8FDK - chains A and D of the 4 polymer chains in the assembly; structure by X-ray diffraction, 1.89 A resolution.

Chain A:
Name: Hemoglobin subunit alpha
Organism: Homo sapiens
Notes: fragment: Shr_HID2
Reference sequence: P69905 (HBA_HUMAN); residues 1-141 here correspond to UniProt positions 2-142 (UniProt number = residue number + 1)
Sequence (141 residues; row label = number of the first residue in the row):
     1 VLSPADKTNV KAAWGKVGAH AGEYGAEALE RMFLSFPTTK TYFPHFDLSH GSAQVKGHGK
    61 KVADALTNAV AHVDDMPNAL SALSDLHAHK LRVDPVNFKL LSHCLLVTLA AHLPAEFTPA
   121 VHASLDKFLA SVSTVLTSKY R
Ion coordination: heme Fe near H87 (its only coordinating residue here)
Small-molecule neighbours: heme (HEM): M32, T39, Y42, F43, H45, F46, H58, K61, V62, A65, L66, L83, L86, H87, L91, V93, N97, F98, L101, L105, V132, L136
Curated features (UniProtKB/Swiss-Prot):
  - binding site (O2): H58
  - binding site (heme b): H87
  - site: T8, N9 (Microbial infection: Cleavage), K11 (Not glycated), A13, W14 (Microbial infection: Cleavage), Y24, G25 (Microbial infection: Cleavage), L29, E30 (Microbial infection: Cleavage), H45, F46 (Microbial infection: Cleavage), D47, L48 (Microbial infection: Cleavage), S52, A53 (Microbial infection: Cleavage), V55, K56 (Microbial infection: Cleavage), K56 (Not glycated), G59, K60 (Microbial infection: Cleavage), K60 (Not glycated), K90 (Not glycated), L91, R92 (Microbial infection: Cleavage), K99 (Not glycated), L106, V107 (Microbial infection: Cleavage), T108, L109 (Microbial infection: Cleavage), V121, H122 (Microbial infection: Cleavage), S133, T134 (Microbial infection: Cleavage)
  - modified residue: S3 (Phosphoserine), K7 (N6-succinyllysine), T8 (Phosphothreonine), K11 (N6-succinyllysine), K16 (N6-acetyllysine), Y24 (Phosphotyrosine), S35 (Phosphoserine), K40 (N6-succinyllysine), S49 (Phosphoserine), S102 (Phosphoserine), T108 (Phosphothreonine), S124 (Phosphoserine), S131 (Phosphoserine), T134 (Phosphothreonine), T137 (Phosphothreonine), S138 (Phosphoserine)
  - glycosylation (N-linked (Glc) (glycation) lysine): K7, K16, K40, K61
From the paper describing this entry:
  - binding site for heme: H45, K61

Chain D:
Name: Hemoglobin subunit beta
Organism: Homo sapiens
Reference sequence: P68871 (HBB_HUMAN); residues 1-146 here correspond to UniProt positions 2-147 (UniProt number = residue number + 1)
Sequence (146 residues; each row starts with the number of its first residue):
     1 VHLTPEEKSA VTALWGKVNV DEVGGEALGR LLVVYPWTQR FFESFGDLST PDAVMGNPKV
    61 KAHGKKVLGA FSDGLAHLDN LKGTFATLSE LHCDKLHVDP ENFRLLGNVL VCVLAHHFGK
   121 EFTPPVQAAY QKVVAGVANA LAHKYH
Not modelled in the structure: 144-146
Modified / non-standard residues: C93 (3-sulfinoalanine; CSD)
Ion coordination: heme Fe: H63, H92
Small-molecule neighbours:
  - heme (HEM): F41, F42, S44, F45, K59, H63, K66, V67, A70, L88, L91, H92, K95, L96, F103, L106
  - nitrosobenzene (NBE), molecule 1: L31, F41, F42, K95, L96, V98, N102, F103, L106
  - nitrosobenzene (NBE), molecule 2: V67, F71, F103, L106, G107, L110, V134, V137, A138, L141
Curated features (UniProtKB/Swiss-Prot):
  - binding site ((2R)-2,3-bisphosphoglycerate): V1, H2, K82, H143
  - binding site (heme b): H63, H92
  - site: E7, K8 (Microbial infection: Cleavage), G25, E26 (Microbial infection: Cleavage), G29, R30 (Microbial infection: Cleavage), Y35, P36 (Microbial infection: Cleavage), W37, T38 (Microbial infection: Cleavage), F45, G46 (Microbial infection: Cleavage), D52, A53 (Microbial infection: Cleavage), G56, N57 (Microbial infection: Cleavage), K59 (Not glycated), F71, S72 (Microbial infection: Cleavage), G74, L75 (Microbial infection: Cleavage), K82 (Not glycated), T84, F85 (Microbial infection: Cleavage), H92, C93 (Microbial infection: Cleavage), K95 (Not glycated), R104, L105 (Microbial infection: Cleavage), L110, V111 (Microbial infection: Cleavage), G119, K120 (Microbial infection: Cleavage), F122, T123 (Microbial infection: Cleavage), A128, A129 (Microbial infection: Cleavage) and 2 more in UniProt
  - modified residue: V1 (N-acetylvaline), S9 (Phosphoserine), T12 (Phosphothreonine), S44 (Phosphoserine), T50 (Phosphothreonine), K59 (N6-acetyllysine), K82 (N6-acetyllysine), T87 (Phosphothreonine), C93 (S-nitrosocysteine), K144 (N6-acetyllysine)
  - glycosylation: V1 (N-linked (Glc) (glycation) valine), K8 (N-linked (Glc) (glycation) lysine), K17 (N-linked (Glc) (glycation) lysine), K66 (N-linked (Glc) (glycation) lysine), K120 (N-linked (Glc) (glycation) lysine), K144 (N-linked (Glc) (glycation) lysine)
From the paper describing this entry:
  - post-translational modification sites: C93
  - binding site for heme: K66

Interface between chain A and chain D:
Contacting residue pairs (14; chain A residue first):
  T38(A) with H97(D)
  T41(A) with R40(D), hydrogen bond
  Y42(A) with R40(D)
  L91(A) with R40(D)
  R92(A) with P36(D); W37(D); Q39(D); R40(D)
  D94(A) with W37(D); N102(D), hydrogen bond
  P95(A) with W37(D)
  V96(A) with D99(D)
  Y140(A) with W37(D)
  R141(A) with P36(D)
Also at the interface, not in a pair above, chain A (11 interface residues in all): V93
Also at the interface, not in a pair above, chain D (10 interface residues in all): F41, V98, E101

Overview:
11 residues of chain A face 10 of chain D across their interface, with 2 hydrogen bonds. Polar pairs include
T41(A)-R40(D) and D94(A)-N102(D). Bound to chain A: heme. Ligands of chain D: heme and nitrosobenzene. The
paper reports a binding site for heme at H45(A), K61(A) and K66(D); a modification site at C93(D).
Here chain A is Hemoglobin subunit alpha and chain D is Hemoglobin subunit beta, both from Homo sapiens. Entry
8FDK (Phenylhydroxylamine in Reaction with Human Hemoglobin) was determined by X-ray diffraction, deposited
together with 8FDJ, 8FDL, 8FDM and 8FDN.
